Entry 3LWQ (X-ray diffraction, 2.68 A resolution); this record covers chains C and D of the 5 polymer chains in the assembly.

# Chain C
Name: Large ribosomal subunit protein eL8
From: Pyrococcus furiosus
UniProtKB: Q8U160 (RL7A_PYRFU); residues 2-124 here correspond to UniProt positions 1-123 (UniProt number = residue number - 1)
Chain sequence (123 residues; each row starts with the number of its first residue):
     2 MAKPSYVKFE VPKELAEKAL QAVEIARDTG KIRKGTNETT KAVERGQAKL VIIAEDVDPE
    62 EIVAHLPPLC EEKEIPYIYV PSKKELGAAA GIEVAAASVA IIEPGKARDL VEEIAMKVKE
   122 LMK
Not modelled in the structure: 2-4, 124

# Chain D
Molecule: H/aca RNA
Sequence (58 nucleotides; numbered 1 to 58; the number before each row is that of its first residue):
     1 GGGCCACGGA AACCGCGCGC GGUGAUCAAU GAGCCGCGUU CGCUCCCGUG GCCCACAA

# How chain C and chain D interact
Contacting residue pairs (30):
  Arg-34(C) with G24(D), salt bridge to the phosphate
  Lys-35(C) with A25(D), salt bridge to the phosphate; A29(D), base contact; G31(D), base contact
  Gly-36(C) with A29(D), sugar contact; U30(D), phosphate contact; G31(D), base contact
  Thr-37(C) with U30(D), hydrogen bond to the phosphate; G31(D), hydrogen bond to the base
  Asn-38(C) with G24(D), base contact; G31(D), hydrogen bond to the base
  Glu-39(C) with G24(D), base contact; G31(D), hydrogen bond to the base
  Lys-42(C) with G21(D), salt bridge to the phosphate; G22(D), phosphate contact
  Arg-46(C) with G22(D), salt bridge to the phosphate; U23(D), salt bridge to the phosphate
  Val-58(C) with U30(D), base contact
  Asp-59(C) with U30(D), hydrogen bond to the base
  Pro-60(C) with U30(D), base contact
  Ile-63(C) with U30(D), sugar contact
  Lys-84(C) with U30(D), base contact
  Ile-93(C) with A29(D), base contact
  Glu-94(C) with C27(D), base contact
  Val-95(C) with A29(D), phosphate contact
  Ala-96(C) with A29(D), hydrogen bond to the sugar; U30(D), phosphate contact
  Ala-97(C) with A29(D), sugar contact; U30(D), phosphate contact
  Ala-98(C) with U30(D), hydrogen bond to the phosphate
Other interface residues (no listed pair), chain C (20 interface residues in all): Asp-57
Other interface residues (no listed pair), chain D (10 interface residues in all): A28

# Overview
20 residues of chain C face 10 of chain D across their interface; the contacts include 7 hydrogen bonds and 5
salt bridges. Polar pairs include Thr-37(C)/G31(D), Asn-38(C)/G31(D) and Glu-39(C)/G31(D).
Chain C is Large ribosomal subunit protein eL8 (Pyrococcus furiosus) and chain D is H/aca RNA; the structure,
Structure of H/ACA RNP bound to a substrate RNA containing 3MU, was determined by X-ray diffraction, deposited
together with 3LWR and 3LWV.
